Entry 5MPW (X-ray diffraction, 1.50 A resolution); this record covers chains A and B of the 4 polymer chains in the assembly.

Chain A (and B):
Name: Multiple organellar RNA editing factor 1, mitochondrial
From: Arabidopsis thaliana
Notes: chain B of this document is another copy of the same molecule, construct and numbering; everything in this record applies to it too
UniProt: O49429 (MORF1_ARATH); numbering as in UniProt (aligned over 79-190)
Chain sequence (115 residues; row label = number of the first residue in the row):
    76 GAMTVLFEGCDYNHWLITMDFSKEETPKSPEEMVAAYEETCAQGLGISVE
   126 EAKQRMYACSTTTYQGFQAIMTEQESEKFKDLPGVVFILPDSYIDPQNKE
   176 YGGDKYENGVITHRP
Construct notes: expression tag (76-78)
From the paper describing this entry:
  - self-association interface (contacts with another copy of this molecule); pairs are residue here / residue on that copy: Phe82-Phe82 (hydrophobic contact), Thr138-Val161 (hydrophobic contact), Tyr139-Val161, Leu164-Leu164, Pro165-Phe82 (hydrophobic contact), Ile169-Val80, Tyr139, Val161, Phe162, Gly184, Val185, Ile186, Thr187, His188
  - mutagenesis - P165S: decreased binding to MORF3 (citing earlier work)
  - mutagenesis - P165S: unchanged binding to MORF1 homomer (citing earlier work)
  - contacts within the chain: Phe162-Leu164
  - mutagenesis - F162A, F162E, L164A, L164E: decreased binding to wild type MORF1
  - mutagenesis - C85S: unchanged binding to wild type MORF1

Chain A / chain B interface:
Contacting residue pairs (13):
  Phe82(A) - Phe82(B)  hydrophobic
  Leu91(A) - Phe162(B)  hydrophobic
  Asp95(A) - Thr138(B)
  Ser97(A) - Thr137(B)
  Thr137(A) - Ser97(B)  hydrogen bond (backbone-side chain)
  Thr138(A) - Asp95(B)
  Thr138(A) - Ser97(B)
  Thr138(A) - Val161(B)
  Tyr139(A) - Phe162(B)  hydrophobic
  Val161(A) - Thr138(B)
  Phe162(A) - Leu91(B)  hydrophobic
  Phe162(A) - Tyr139(B)  hydrophobic
  Leu164(A) - Leu164(B)  hydrophobic
Also at the interface, not in a pair above, chain A (11 interface residues in all): Thr93
Also at the interface, not in a pair above, chain B (11 interface residues in all): Thr93

In short:
Chain A and chain B each contribute 11 residues to their interface; the contacts include 1 hydrogen bond. The
hydrogen-bonded pair is Thr137(A)-Ser97(B). The paper reports that F162A, F162E and L164A of chain A, among
others, reduce binding to wild type MORF1; a self-association interface involving Phe82(A), Thr138(A) and
Tyr139(A) among others; 6 substitutions were tested in all.
Both chains are Multiple organellar RNA editing factor 1, mitochondrial (Arabidopsis thaliana). Entry 5MPW
(Crystal structure of Arabidopsis thaliana RNA editing factor MORF1) was determined by X-ray diffraction (same
publication as 5MPX).
